Entry 3FJZ (X-ray diffraction, 1.70 A resolution); this record covers chain A.

[Chain A]
Molecule: 3-phosphoshikimate 1-carboxyvinyltransferase
From: Escherichia coli
Notes: EC 2.5.1.19; fragment: EPSP synthase
UniProt: P0A6D3 (AROA_ECOLI); numbering as in UniProt (aligned over 1-427)
Chain sequence (427 residues; each row starts with the number of its first residue):
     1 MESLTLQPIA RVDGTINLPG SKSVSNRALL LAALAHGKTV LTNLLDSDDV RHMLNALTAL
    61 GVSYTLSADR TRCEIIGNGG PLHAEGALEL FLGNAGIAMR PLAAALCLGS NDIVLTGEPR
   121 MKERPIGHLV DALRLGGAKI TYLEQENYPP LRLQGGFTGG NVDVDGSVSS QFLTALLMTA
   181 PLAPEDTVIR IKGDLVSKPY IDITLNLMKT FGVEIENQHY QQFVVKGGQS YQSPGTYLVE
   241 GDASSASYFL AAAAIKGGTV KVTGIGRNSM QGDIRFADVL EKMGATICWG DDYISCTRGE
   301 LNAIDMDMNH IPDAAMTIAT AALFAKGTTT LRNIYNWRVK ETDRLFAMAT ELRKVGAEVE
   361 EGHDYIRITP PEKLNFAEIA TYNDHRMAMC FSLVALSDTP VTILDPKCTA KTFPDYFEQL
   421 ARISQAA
Differences from the reference sequence: engineered mutation Ile97 (Thr in P0A6D3)
Ligand contacts:
  - N-(phosphonomethyl)glycine (GPF): Lys22, Asp49, Asn94, Ala95, Gly96, Ile97, Arg100, Arg124, Gln171, Asp313, Lys340, Glu341, Arg344, His385, Arg386, Lys411
  - shikimate-3-phosphate (S3P): Lys22, Ser23, Arg27, Ile97, Val168, Ser169, Ser170, Gln171, Ser197, Tyr200, Pro312, Asp313, Asn336, Lys340
  - serine (SER): Glu240, Ile265, Gly266, Asn268, Ser269, Met270, Gln271, Ile274
UniProt features mapped onto this chain:
  - active site: Asp313 (Proton acceptor)
  - binding site (3-phosphoshikimate): Lys22, Ser23, Arg27, Ser169, Ser170, Gln171, Ser197, Asp313, Asn336, Lys340
  - binding site (phosphoenolpyruvate): Lys22, Gly96, Arg124, Gln171, Arg344, Arg386, Lys411
  - site (Modified by bromopyruvate): Cys408, Lys411
  - mutagenesis: Gly96 (G96A: Insensitive to glyphosate with unaltered affinity for its first substrate S3P, but displays a 30-fold lower affinity for its second substrate PEP), Pro101 (P101A: Displays a slight decrease of the affinity binding for both S3P and PEP. Decreases the binding affinity of glyphosate, reducing the potency of this inhibitor ...), Asp313 (D313A: The enolpyruvyl transfer reaction is halted after formation of the tetrahedral adduct of the substrates)
Reported in the primary citation:
  - mutagenesis - T97I (Kd 90 mum), T97I/P101S (Ki = 2.4 mm): decreased binding to N-(phosphonomethyl)glycine
  - binding site for N-(phosphonomethyl)glycine: Gly96, Glu341
  - conformationally variable residues: Gly96
  - mutagenesis - T97I (9-fold): decreased binding to PEP
  - mutagenesis - T97I/P101S (Km = 0.1 mm): unchanged binding to PEP
  - mutagenesis - T97I: decreased catalytic activity

[In short]
Ligands of chain A: serine, N-(phosphonomethyl)glycine and shikimate-3-phosphate. From UniProt: active-site
residue Asp313, 10 residues binding 3-phosphoshikimate, 7 phosphoenolpyruvate-binding residues and 3
mutagenesis sites. From the paper: a binding site for N-(phosphonomethyl)glycine at Gly96 and Glu341; T97I and
T97I/P101S reduce binding to N-(phosphonomethyl)glycine.
Chain A is 3-phosphoshikimate 1-carboxyvinyltransferase (Escherichia coli); the structure, E. coli EPSP
synthase (T97I) liganded with S3P and glyphosate, was determined by X-ray diffraction, deposited together with
3FJX, 3FK0 and 3FK1.
